Entry 2WBO (X-ray diffraction, 1.30 A resolution); this record covers chain A.

# Chain A
Protein: L-arginine beta-hydroxylase
Source organism: Streptomyces vinaceus
UniProt: Q6WZB0 (Q6WZB0_STRVI); residues 1-358 here = UniProt positions 1-358
Sequence (358 residues; numbered 1 to 358; the number before each row is that of its first residue):
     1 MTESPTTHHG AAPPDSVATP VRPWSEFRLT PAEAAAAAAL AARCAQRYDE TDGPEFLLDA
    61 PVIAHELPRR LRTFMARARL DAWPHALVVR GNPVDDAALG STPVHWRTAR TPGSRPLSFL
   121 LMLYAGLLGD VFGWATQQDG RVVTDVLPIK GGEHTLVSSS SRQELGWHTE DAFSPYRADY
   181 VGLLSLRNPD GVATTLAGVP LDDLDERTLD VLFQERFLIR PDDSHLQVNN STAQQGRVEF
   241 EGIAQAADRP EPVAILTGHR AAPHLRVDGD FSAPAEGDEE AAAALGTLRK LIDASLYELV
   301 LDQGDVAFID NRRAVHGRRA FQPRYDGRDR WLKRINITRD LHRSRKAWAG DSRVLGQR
Not modelled in the structure: 1-20, 358
Metal / ion sites: Fe2+: His-168, Glu-170, His-316
Residues lining bound ligands: arginine (ARG): Gln-137, Leu-156, Val-157, Ser-158, Leu-165, Gly-166, Trp-167, His-168, Glu-170, Asp-222, Ser-224, Asp-268, Asp-270, Phe-271, Arg-334
Swiss-Prot annotation at these positions:
  - binding site (L-arginine): Leu-156 to Ser-158, Asp-268 to Asp-270, Arg-334
  - binding site (Fe cation): His-168, Glu-170, His-316
  - binding site (2-oxoglutarate): Thr-194, Arg-330, Arg-334
Reported in the primary citation:
  - Fe2+ coordination: His-168, Glu-170, His-316
  - binding site for l(+)-tartaric acid: Arg-330
  - binding site for arginine: Gln-137, Ser-158, Glu-170, Asp-268, Asp-270, Arg-334
  - specificity-determining residues: Asp-268, Asp-270 (proposed by the authors, not directly observed)
  - conformationally variable residues (order/disorder transition): Phe-217 to Pro-250
  - contacts within the chain: Gln-137/Ser-224 (hydrogen bond)

# Overview
Bound to chain A: arginine. The Fe2+ site is built by His-168, Glu-170 and His-316. UniProt lists 7
L-arginine-binding residues, 3 Fe cation-binding residues and 3 residues binding 2-oxoglutarate. The paper
reports a binding site for arginine at Gln-137, Ser-158 and Glu-170 among others; a binding site for
l(+)-tartaric acid at Arg-330.
Chain A is L-arginine beta-hydroxylase (Streptomyces vinaceus); the structure, Crystal structure of VioC in
complex with L-arginine, was determined by X-ray diffraction, deposited together with 2WBP and 2WBQ.
